2Y7D - chains C and D of the 4 polymer chains in the assembly; structure by X-ray diffraction, 1.59 A resolution.

Chain C (and D):
Molecule: 3-keto-5-aminohexanoate cleavage enzyme
From: Candidatus cloacamonas acidaminovorans
Notes: chain D of this document is another copy of the same molecule, construct and numbering; everything in this record applies to it too
UniProt: B0VHH0 (B0VHH0_CLOAI); residues 2-276 here = UniProt positions 2-276
Amino-acid sequence (282 residues; numbered -5 to 276; the number before each row is that of its first residue; numbers below 1 keep their minus sign (Met-5 is residue -5)):
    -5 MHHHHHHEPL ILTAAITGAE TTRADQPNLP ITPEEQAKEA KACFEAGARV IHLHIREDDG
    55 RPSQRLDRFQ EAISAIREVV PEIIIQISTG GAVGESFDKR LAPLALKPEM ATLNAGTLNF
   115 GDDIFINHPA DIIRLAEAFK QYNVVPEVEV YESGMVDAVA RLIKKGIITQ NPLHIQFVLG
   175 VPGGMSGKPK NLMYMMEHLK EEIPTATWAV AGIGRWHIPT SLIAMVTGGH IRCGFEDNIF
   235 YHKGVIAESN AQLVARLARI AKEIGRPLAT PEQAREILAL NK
Not modelled in the structure: -5 to -1, 85-91, 276 (chain D: -5 to -3, 276)
Differences from the reference sequence: expression tag (-5 to 1)
Bound ions: Zn2+: His46, His48, Glu230
Swiss-Prot annotation at these positions:
  - binding site ((5S)-5-amino-3-oxohexanoate): Glu14, Ser82, Gly85, Thr106, Asn108
  - binding site (Zn(2+)): His46, His48, Glu230
  - mutagenesis: Ser82 (S82G: Reduced catalytic efficiency), Glu143 (E143G/Q: Reduced catalytic efficiency), Arg226 (R226G: Loss of catalytic activity), Asp231 (D231G: Loss of catalytic activity)
What the authors report for this chain:
  - catalytic residues: Ser82, Thr106, Arg226, Asp231 (proposed by the authors, not directly observed)
  - mutagenesis - R226G, D231G: abolished catalytic activity
  - mutagenesis - S82G, E143G, E143Q: decreased catalytic activity on KAH
  - mutagenesis - E143G, E143Q: unchanged binding to acetyl-CoA

Chain C / chain D interface:
Contacting residue pairs - 58 pairs, chain C then chain D:
  Gly110(C) - Asn113(D)
  Thr111(C) - Thr111(D)
  Thr111(C) - Asn113(D)  hydrogen bond
  Thr111(C) - Ile118(D)
  Asn113(C) - Gly110(D)
  Asn113(C) - Thr111(D)  hydrogen bond
  Asn113(C) - Asn121(D)  hydrogen bond (side chain-backbone)
  Asn113(C) - Pro123(D)
  Asn113(C) - Ile126(D)
  Gly115(C) - Pro123(D)
  Asp116(C) - His122(D)
  Asp117(C) - His122(D)
  Asp117(C) - Pro123(D)
  Ile118(C) - Thr111(D)
  Ile118(C) - Ile120(D)  hydrophobic
  Ile118(C) - His122(D)
  Ile120(C) - Ile118(D)  hydrophobic
  Asn121(C) - Asn113(D)  hydrogen bond (backbone-side chain)
  His122(C) - Asp116(D)
  His122(C) - Ile118(D)
  Pro123(C) - Asn113(D)
  Pro123(C) - Gly115(D)
  Pro123(C) - Asp116(D)
  Pro123(C) - Asp117(D)
  Ile126(C) - Asn113(D)
  Glu146(C) - Glu146(D)
  Glu146(C) - Ser147(D)
  Glu146(C) - Gly148(D)  hydrogen bond (side chain-backbone)
  Ser147(C) - Glu146(D)  hydrogen bond (backbone-side chain)
  Ser147(C) - Met179(D)
  Gly148(C) - Glu146(D)  hydrogen bond (backbone-side chain)
  Gly148(C) - Gly177(D)
  Gly148(C) - Gly178(D)
  Gly148(C) - Met179(D)
  Asp151(C) - Ser180(D)
  Arg155(C) - Pro176(D)
  Arg155(C) - Gly177(D)
  Pro176(C) - Arg155(D)
  Gly177(C) - Arg155(D)
  Gly178(C) - Gly148(D)
  Met179(C) - Ser147(D)
  Met179(C) - Gly148(D)
  Ser180(C) - Asp151(D)
  Lys182(C) - His192(D)  hydrogen bond
  Lys182(C) - Glu195(D)  salt bridge
  Lys182(C) - Glu196(D)  salt bridge
  Lys184(C) - Tyr188(D)
  Lys184(C) - Glu191(D)  salt bridge
  Lys184(C) - Glu195(D)
  Asn185(C) - Tyr188(D)  hydrogen bond
  Tyr188(C) - Lys184(D)
  Tyr188(C) - Asn185(D)  hydrogen bond
  Tyr188(C) - Tyr188(D)  hydrophobic
  Glu191(C) - Lys184(D)  salt bridge
  His192(C) - Lys182(D)  hydrogen bond
  Glu195(C) - Lys182(D)  salt bridge
  Glu195(C) - Lys184(D)
  Glu196(C) - Lys182(D)  salt bridge
Interface residues without a listed pair, chain C (32 interface residues in all): Leu112, Met149
Interface residues without a listed pair, chain D (33 interface residues in all): Leu112, Ala124, Met149

Summary:
The interface between chain C and chain D involves 32 residues on one side and 33 on the other, with 11
hydrogen bonds and 6 salt bridges. Polar pairs include Lys182(C)-Glu195(D), Lys182(C)-Glu196(D) and
Lys184(C)-Glu191(D). From the paper: catalytic residues Ser82(C), Thr106(C) and Arg226(C) among others; S82G,
E143G and E143Q of chain C reduce catalytic activity on KAH; 5 substitutions were tested in all.
Both chains are 3-keto-5-aminohexanoate cleavage enzyme (Candidatus cloacamonas acidaminovorans). Entry 2Y7D
(Crystal structure of the 3-keto-5-aminohexanoate cleavage enzyme (Kce) from Candidatus Cloacamonas
acidaminovorans (orthorombic form)) was determined by X-ray diffraction (same publication as 2Y7E, 2Y7F and
2Y7G).
